PDB entry 6TCM | X-ray diffraction, 1.85 A resolution | chains L and H

== Chain L ==
Name: Omalizumab Fab
From: Homo sapiens
Notes: antibody fragment or engineered binder
Sequence (218 residues; numbered 1 to 218; the number before each row is that of its first residue):
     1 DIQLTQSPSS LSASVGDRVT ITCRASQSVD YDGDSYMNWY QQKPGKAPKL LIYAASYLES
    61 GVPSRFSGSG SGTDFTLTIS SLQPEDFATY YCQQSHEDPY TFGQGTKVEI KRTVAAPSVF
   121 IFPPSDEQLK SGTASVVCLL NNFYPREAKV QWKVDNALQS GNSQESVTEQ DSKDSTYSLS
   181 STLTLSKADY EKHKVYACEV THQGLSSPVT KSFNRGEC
Disordered / not traced: 218
Disulfides: Cys23-Cys92, Cys138-Cys198
From the paper describing this entry:
  - mutagenesis - S81R/Q83R, S81R/Q83R/L158P, L158P: unchanged stability

== Chain H ==
Name: Omalizumab Fab
From: Homo sapiens
Notes: antibody fragment or engineered binder
Sequence (230 residues; each row starts with the number of its first residue):
     1 EVQLVESGGG LVQPGGSLRL SCAVSGYSIT SGYSWNWIRQ APGKGLEWVA SITYDGSTNY
    61 NPSVKGRITI SRDDSKNTFY LQMNSLRAED TAVYYCARGS HYFGHWHFAV WGQGTLVTVS
   121 SASTKGPSVF PLAPSSKSTS GGTAALGCLV KDYFPEPVTV SWNSGALTSG VHTFPAVLQS
   181 SGLYSLSSVV TVPSSSLGTQ TYICNVNHKP SNTKVDKKVE PKSCHHHHHH
Disordered / not traced: 223-230
Disulfides: Cys22-Cys96, Cys148-Cys204

== Interface between chain L and chain H ==
Pairs across the interface - 74 pairs, chain L then chain H:
  Tyr36(L) with Phe103(H); Gly104(H)
  Asn38(L) with His107(H)
  Tyr40(L) with His107(H); Phe108(H), hydrogen bond (side chain-backbone); Trp111(H), hydrophobic
  Gln42(L) with Gln40(H), hydrogen bond; Tyr95(H), hydrogen bond
  Lys46(L) with Tyr95(H)
  Ala47(L) with Tyr95(H), hydrophobic; Trp111(H), hydrophobic; Gly112(H)
  Pro48(L) with Leu46(H), hydrophobic; Trp111(H)
  Leu50(L) with His107(H); Phe108(H); Ala109(H), hydrophobic
  Tyr53(L) with Phe103(H), hydrophobic; His107(H)
  Ala54(L) with Phe103(H), hydrophobic
  Tyr57(L) with Phe103(H)
  Glu59(L) with Ala109(H)
  Tyr91(L) with Gln40(H), hydrogen bond; Lys44(H); Gly45(H); Leu46(H), hydrophobic
  Gln93(L) with Trp106(H), hydrogen bond (side chain-backbone); His107(H)
  Ser95(L) with Trp106(H)
  Asp98(L) with Asn59(H), hydrogen bond
  Pro99(L) with Trp48(H), hydrophobic; Asn61(H)
  Tyr100(L) with Trp48(H), hydrophobic; Trp106(H), hydrogen bond
  Phe102(L) with Leu46(H)
  Phe120(L) with Lys137(H); Ser138(H); Thr139(H); Ser140(H); Ala145(H), hydrophobic
  Ile121(L) with Lys137(H), hydrogen bond (backbone-backbone)
  Phe122(L) with Leu132(H), hydrophobic; Ala133(H); Ser138(H); Ala145(H)
  Ser125(L) with Phe130(H); Pro131(H)
  Glu127(L) with Pro131(H)
  Gln128(L) with Phe130(H); Lys151(H)
  Ser135(L) with Leu149(H); Lys151(H)
  Val137(L) with Leu132(H), hydrophobic
  Leu139(L) with Ala145(H), hydrophobic; Phe174(H), hydrophobic; Val189(H), hydrophobic
  Asn141(L) with His172(H), hydrogen bond; Thr191(H)
  Asn142(L) with His172(H)
  Gln164(L) with Val177(H); Leu178(H), hydrogen bond (side chain-backbone); Gln179(H)
  Glu165(L) with Val177(H)
  Ser166(L) with Phe174(H); Pro175(H), hydrogen bond (side chain-backbone)
  Val167(L) with Pro175(H)
  Thr168(L) with Phe174(H)
  Ser178(L) with His172(H); Phe174(H)
  Leu179(L) with Phe174(H)
  Ser180(L) with Phe174(H); Ser187(H), hydrogen bond
  Lys211(L) with Lys137(H)
  Ser212(L) with Lys137(H)
Also at the interface, not in a pair above, chain L (45 interface residues in all): Ser118, Thr133, Asp171, Lys173, Phe213
Also at the interface, not in a pair above, chain H (44 interface residues in all): Ile38, Glu47, Pro62, Thr143, Leu146, Ser169, Thr173, Lys217

== Overview ==
45 residues of chain L and 44 residues of chain H are in contact; the contacts include 12 hydrogen bonds.
Polar contacts include Tyr40(L)-Phe108(H), Gln42(L)-Gln40(H) and Gln42(L)-Tyr95(H). The paper reports that
S81R/Q83R, S81R/Q83R/L158P and L158P of chain L leave stability unchanged.
Chain L is Omalizumab Fab and chain H is Omalizumab Fab, both from Homo sapiens; the structure, Crystal
structure of the omalizumab Fab - crystal form I, was determined by X-ray diffraction together with 6TCN,
6TCO, 6TCP, 6TCQ and 6TCR from the same study.
